Entry 4ZVY (X-ray diffraction, 1.90 A resolution); this record covers chains A and B.

[Chain A (and B)]
Molecule: Alpha-aminoadipic semialdehyde dehydrogenase
Source organism: Homo sapiens
Notes: EC 1.2.1.31, 1.2.1.3, 1.2.1.8; chain B of this document is another copy of the same molecule, construct and numbering; everything in this record applies to it too
UniProt: P49419 (AL7A1_HUMAN), isoform P49419-2; residue numbers follow UniProt; this construct covers 1-511
Sequence (513 residues; row label = number of the first residue in the row; numbers below 1 keep their minus sign (Gly-1 is residue -1)):
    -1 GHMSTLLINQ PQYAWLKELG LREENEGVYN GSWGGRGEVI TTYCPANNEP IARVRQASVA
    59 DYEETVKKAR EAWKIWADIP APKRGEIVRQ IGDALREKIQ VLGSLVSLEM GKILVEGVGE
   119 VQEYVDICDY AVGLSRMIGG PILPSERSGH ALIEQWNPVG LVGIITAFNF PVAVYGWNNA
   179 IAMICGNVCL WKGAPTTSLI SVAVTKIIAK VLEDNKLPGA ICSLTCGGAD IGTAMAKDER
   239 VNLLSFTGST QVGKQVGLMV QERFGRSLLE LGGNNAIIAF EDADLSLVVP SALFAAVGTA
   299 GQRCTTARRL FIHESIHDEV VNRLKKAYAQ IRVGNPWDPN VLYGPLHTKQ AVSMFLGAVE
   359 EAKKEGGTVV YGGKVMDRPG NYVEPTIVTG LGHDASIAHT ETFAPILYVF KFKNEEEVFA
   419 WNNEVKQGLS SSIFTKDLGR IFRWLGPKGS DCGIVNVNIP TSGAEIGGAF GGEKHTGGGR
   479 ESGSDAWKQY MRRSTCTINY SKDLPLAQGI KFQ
Disordered / not traced: -1 to 2, 458-481, 499-511 (chain B: -1 to 2, 459-481, 500-511)
Differences from the reference sequence: expression tag (-1 to 0)
Reported in the primary citation:
  - conformationally variable residues (order/disorder transition): Thr459 to Gly481, Lys500 to Gln511
  - catalytic residues: Cys302 (citing earlier work)
  - specificity-determining residues: Trp175 (proposed by the authors, not directly observed)

[Interface between chain A and chain B]
Pairs across the interface (69):
  Trp71(A) - Pro445(B)
  Trp71(A) - Lys446(B)
  Lys72(A) - Lys446(B)  hydrogen bond (backbone-side chain)
  Asp76(A) - Lys446(B)  salt bridge
  His148(A) - Ile457(B)
  Gln153(A) - Leu443(B)
  Asn155(A) - Leu443(B)  hydrogen bond (side chain-backbone)
  Asn155(A) - Gly444(B)
  Asn155(A) - Pro445(B)
  Pro156(A) - Pro445(B)  hydrophobic
  Thr248(A) - Phe262(B)
  Lys252(A) - Glu260(B)  salt bridge
  Lys252(A) - Phe262(B)
  Leu256(A) - Leu256(B)
  Leu256(A) - Gln259(B)
  Leu256(A) - Glu260(B)
  Gln259(A) - Leu256(B)
  Gln259(A) - Leu267(B)
  Glu260(A) - Lys252(B)  salt bridge
  Glu260(A) - Leu256(B)
  Phe262(A) - Thr248(B)
  Phe262(A) - Lys252(B)
  Phe262(A) - Leu269(B)  hydrophobic
  Leu267(A) - Gln259(B)
  Leu269(A) - Phe262(B)  hydrophobic
  Leu443(A) - Gln153(B)
  Leu443(A) - Asn155(B)  hydrogen bond (backbone-side chain)
  Leu443(A) - Cys494(B)  hydrophobic
  Leu443(A) - Ile496(B)  hydrophobic
  Gly444(A) - Asn155(B)
  Gly444(A) - Arg490(B)
  Pro445(A) - Trp71(B)
  Pro445(A) - Asn155(B)
  Pro445(A) - Pro156(B)  hydrophobic
  Lys446(A) - Trp71(B)
  Lys446(A) - Lys72(B)  hydrogen bond (side chain-backbone)
  Lys446(A) - Asp76(B)  salt bridge
  Ser448(A) - Arg490(B)  hydrogen bond (backbone-side chain)
  Cys450(A) - Ser492(B)
  Gly451(A) - Ser492(B)
  Gly451(A) - Thr493(B)  hydrogen bond (backbone-backbone)
  Ile452(A) - Thr493(B)
  Val453(A) - Thr493(B)  hydrogen bond (backbone-backbone)
  Val453(A) - Cys494(B)
  Val453(A) - Thr495(B)  hydrogen bond (backbone-backbone)
  Asn454(A) - Thr495(B)
  Val455(A) - Thr495(B)  hydrogen bond (backbone-backbone)
  Val455(A) - Ile496(B)
  Val455(A) - Asn497(B)  hydrogen bond (backbone-backbone)
  Asn456(A) - Asn497(B)  hydrogen bond (backbone-side chain)
  Ile457(A) - His148(B)
  Ile457(A) - Thr495(B)
  Asp483(A) - Asp483(B)
  Arg490(A) - Ser448(B)  hydrogen bond (side chain-backbone)
  Arg490(A) - Asp449(B)
  Arg490(A) - Cys450(B)
  Ser492(A) - Cys450(B)
  Ser492(A) - Gly451(B)
  Thr493(A) - Gly451(B)  hydrogen bond (backbone-backbone)
  Thr493(A) - Ile452(B)
  Thr493(A) - Val453(B)  hydrogen bond (backbone-backbone)
  Cys494(A) - Leu443(B)  hydrophobic
  Cys494(A) - Val453(B)
  Thr495(A) - Val453(B)  hydrogen bond (backbone-backbone)
  Thr495(A) - Asn454(B)
  Thr495(A) - Val455(B)  hydrogen bond (backbone-backbone)
  Ile496(A) - Val455(B)  hydrophobic
  Asn497(A) - Val455(B)  hydrogen bond (backbone-backbone)
  Asn497(A) - Asn456(B)  hydrogen bond (side chain-backbone)
Also at the interface, not in a pair above, chain A (42 interface residues in all): Ala75, Gly255, Leu285, Asp449, Lys486, Arg491
Also at the interface, not in a pair above, chain B (41 interface residues in all): Ala75, Gly255, Lys486, Arg491

[In short]
42 residues of chain A and 41 residues of chain B are in contact; the contacts include 18 hydrogen bonds and 4
salt bridges. Among the polar pairs are Asp76(A)-Lys446(B), Lys252(A)-Glu260(B) and Lys72(A)-Lys446(B). The
paper reports the catalytic residue Cys302(A); the specificity determinant Trp175(A).
Both chains are Alpha-aminoadipic semialdehyde dehydrogenase (Homo sapiens). Entry 4ZVY (Structure of human
ALDH7A1 complexed with NAD+ in space group P4212) was determined by X-ray diffraction together with 4ZUK,
4ZUL, 4ZVW and 4ZVX from the same study.
